3WBM - chains A and C of the 6 polymer chains in the assembly; structure by X-ray diffraction, 2.00 A resolution.

[Chain A (and C)]
Name: DNA/RNA-binding protein Alba 1
From: Sulfolobus shibatae
Notes: chain C of this document is another copy of the same molecule, construct and numbering; everything in this record applies to it too
UniProtKB: P60848 (ALBA1_SULSH); residue numbers follow UniProt; this construct covers 1-97
Amino-acid sequence (97 residues; each row starts with the number of its first residue):
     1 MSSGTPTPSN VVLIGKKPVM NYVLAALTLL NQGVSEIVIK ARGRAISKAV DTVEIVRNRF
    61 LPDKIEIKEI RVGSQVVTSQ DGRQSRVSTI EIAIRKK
Unresolved in the structure: 1-4, 78-84
UniProt features mapped onto this chain:
  - binding site (RNA): Lys16, Lys17, Tyr22, Arg42, Arg44
  - modified residue: Ser2 (N-acetylserine), Lys16 (N6-acetyllysine)
  - mutagenesis: Pro8 (P8A: No effect on cis-trans isomerization of dimer), Lys16 (K16A: Decreases binding affinity for RNA. Significantly decreases binding affinity for RNA; when associated with A-22 or A-44. Abolishes binding of RNA with no significant effects on oligomerization ...), Lys17 (K17A: No significant effects on binding affinity for RNA), Met20 (M20E: Reduces ability to form higher order oligomers with no significant effects on binding affinity for RNA; when associated with E-24 and E-27. No significant effects on binding affinity for RNA ...), Tyr22 (Y22A: Decreases binding affinity for RNA. Decreases binding affinity for RNA; when associated with A-44. Significantly decreases binding affinity for RNA; when associated with A-16 ...), Leu24 (L24E: Reduces ability to form higher order oligomers with no significant effects on binding affinity for RNA; when associated with E-20 and E-27. No significant effects on binding affinity for RNA ...), Leu27 (L27E: Reduces ability to form higher order oligomers with no significant effects on binding affinity for RNA; when associated with E-20 and E-24. No significant effects on binding affinity for RNA ...), Arg42 (R42A: Moderately decreases binding affinity for RNA), Arg44 (R44A: Decreases binding affinity for RNA. Decreases binding affinity for RNA; when associated with A-16 or A-22. Abolishes binding of RNA with no significant effects on oligomerization ...), Phe60 (F60E: No significant effects on binding affinity for RNA and oligomerization. Reduces ability to form higher order oligomers with no significant effects on binding affinity for RNA ...), Pro62 (P62A: Loss of cis-trans isomerization of dimer)
What the authors report for this chain:
  - binding site for the 25-nt RNA strand: Lys16, Lys17, Tyr22, Arg42, Arg44
  - self-association interface (contacts with another copy of this molecule); pairs are residue here / residue on that copy: Asn10-Arg57 (hydrogen bond), Asn10-Asn58 (hydrogen bond), Met20, Leu24, Leu27, Phe60
  - mutagenesis - K17A, M20E/L24E/L27E, M20E/L24E/L27E/F60E, F60E: unchanged binding to the 25-nt RNA strand
  - mutagenesis - K16A (3-12-fold), K16A/Y22A (>60-fold), K16A/R44A (>60-fold), Y22A (3-12-fold), Y22A/R44A (10-fold), R42A (less than 2-fold), R44A (3-12-fold): decreased binding to the 25-nt RNA strand
  - mutagenesis - K16A/Y22A/R44A: abolished binding to the 25-nt RNA strand
  - contacts within the chain: Gly15-Tyr22 (hydrogen bond)
  - binding site for the 25-nt RNA strand: Lys16

[Interface between chain A and chain C]
Pairs across the interface (17):
  Pro6(A) with Glu69(C); Ile70(C); Arg71(C)
  Thr7(A) with Arg71(C), hydrogen bond (backbone-side chain)
  Pro8(A) with Val72(C)
  Ser9(A) with Arg71(C); Val72(C), hydrogen bond (backbone-backbone); Gly73(C); Ser74(C), hydrogen bond (backbone-backbone)
  Asn10(A) with Ser74(C)
  Val11(A) with Ser74(C), hydrogen bond (backbone-backbone); Gln75(C); Val76(C), hydrogen bond (backbone-backbone)
  Leu13(A) with Gln75(C)
  Leu29(A) with Val76(C), hydrophobic
  Lys40(A) with Glu91(C), salt bridge
  Ser74(A) with Ser9(C)
Other interface residues (no listed pair), chain A (11 interface residues in all): Glu91
Other interface residues (no listed pair), chain C (12 interface residues in all): Lys40, Thr89

[In short]
Chain A and chain C form an interface of 11 and 12 residues respectively, with 5 hydrogen bonds and 1 salt
bridge. Among the polar pairs are Lys40(A)-Glu91(C), Thr7(A)-Arg71(C) and Ser9(A)-Val72(C). The paper reports
a binding site for the 25-nt RNA strand at Lys16(A), Lys17(A) and Tyr22(A) among others; K16A, K16A/Y22A and
K16A/R44A of chain A, among others, reduce binding to the 25-nt RNA strand; 12 substitutions were tested in
all.
Chain A and chain C are both DNA/RNA-binding protein Alba 1 (Sulfolobus shibatae); the structure, Crystal
Structure of protein-RNA complex, was determined by X-ray diffraction.
